PDB entry 1SN9 | X-ray diffraction, 1.20 A resolution | chains A and C of the 4 polymer chains in the assembly

# Chain A
Name: tetrameric beta-beta-alpha mini-protein
Amino-acid sequence (23 residues; numbered 100 to 122; the number before each row is that of its first residue):
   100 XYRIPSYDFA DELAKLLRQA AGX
Modified residues: ACE (acetyl group) at position 100, NH2 (amino group) at position 122; Pro104 (d-proline; DPR); Ala109 (d-alanine; DAL); Ala120 (3-(benzoylamino)-l-alanine; DBZ)

# Chain C
Name: tetrameric beta-beta-alpha mini-protein
Amino-acid sequence (23 residues; numbered 300 to 322; the number before each row is that of its first residue):
   300 XYRIPSYDFA DELAKLLRQA AGX
Modified residues: ACE (acetyl group) at position 300, NH2 (amino group) at position 322; Pro304 (d-proline; DPR); Ala309 (d-alanine; DAL); Ala320 (3-(benzoylamino)-l-alanine; DBZ)

# Interface between chain A and chain C
Residue-residue contacts (14; chain A residue first):
  Tyr101(A) with Leu316(C); Arg317(C); Ala320(C)
  Arg102(A) with Ala320(C)
  Ile103(A) with Ala320(C)
  Phe108(A) with Ala320(C)
  Leu112(A) with Leu312(C), hydrophobic
  Leu116(A) with Tyr301(C); Ala309(C)
  Arg117(A) with Tyr301(C), hydrogen bond
  Ala120(A) with Tyr301(C); Arg302(C); Ile303(C); Phe308(C)
Other interface residues (no listed pair), chain A (10 interface residues in all): Ala109, Ala113
Other interface residues (no listed pair), chain C (10 interface residues in all): Ala313

# In short
Chain A and chain C each contribute 10 residues to their interface; the contacts include 1 hydrogen bond. The
hydrogen-bonded pair is Arg117(A)-Tyr301(C).
Chain A and chain C are both tetrameric beta-beta-alpha mini-protein; the structure, An Oligomeric
Domain-Swapped Beta-Beta-Alpha Mini-Protein, was determined by X-ray diffraction together with 1SNA and 1SNE
from the same study.
